7FIZ - chains C and A of the 7 polymer chains in the assembly; structure by electron microscopy, 3.28 A resolution.

== Chain C (and A) ==
Molecule: Lon protease
Source organism: Meiothermus taiwanensis
Notes: EC 3.4.21.53; chain A of this document is another copy of the same molecule, construct and numbering; everything in this record applies to it too
UniProtKB: A0A059VAZ3 (A0A059VAZ3_9DEIN); residue numbers follow UniProt; this construct covers 1-793
Sequence (806 residues; numbered 1 to 806; the number before each row is that of its first residue):
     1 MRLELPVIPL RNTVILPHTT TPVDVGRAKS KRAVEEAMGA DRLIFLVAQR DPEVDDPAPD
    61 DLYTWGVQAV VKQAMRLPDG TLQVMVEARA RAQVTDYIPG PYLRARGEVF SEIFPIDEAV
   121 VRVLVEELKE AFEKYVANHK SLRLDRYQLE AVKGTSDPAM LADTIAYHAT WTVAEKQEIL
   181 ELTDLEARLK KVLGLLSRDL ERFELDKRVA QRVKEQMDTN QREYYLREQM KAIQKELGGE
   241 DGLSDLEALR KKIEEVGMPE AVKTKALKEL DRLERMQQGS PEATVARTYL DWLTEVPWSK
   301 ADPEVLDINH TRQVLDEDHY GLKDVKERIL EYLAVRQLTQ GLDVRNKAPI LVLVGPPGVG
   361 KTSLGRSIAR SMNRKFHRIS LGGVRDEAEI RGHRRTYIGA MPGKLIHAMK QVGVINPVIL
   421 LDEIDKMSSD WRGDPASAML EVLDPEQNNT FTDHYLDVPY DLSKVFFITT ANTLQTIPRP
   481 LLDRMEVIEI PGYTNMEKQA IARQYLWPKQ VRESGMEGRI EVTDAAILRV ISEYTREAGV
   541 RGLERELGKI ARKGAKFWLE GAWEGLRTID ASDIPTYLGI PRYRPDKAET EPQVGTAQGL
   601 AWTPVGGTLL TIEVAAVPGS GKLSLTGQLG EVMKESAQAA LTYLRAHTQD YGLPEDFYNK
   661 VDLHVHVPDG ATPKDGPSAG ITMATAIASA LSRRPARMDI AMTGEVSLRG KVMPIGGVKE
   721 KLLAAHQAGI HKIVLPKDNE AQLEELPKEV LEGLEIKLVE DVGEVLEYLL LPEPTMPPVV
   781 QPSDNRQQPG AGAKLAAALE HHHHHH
Disordered / not traced: 1, 781-806
Construct notes: expression tag (794-806)
Residues lining bound ligands: ATP-gamma-S (AGS; phosphothiophosphoric acid-adenylate ester): Asp318, His319, Tyr320, Pro356, Pro357, Gly358, Val359, Gly360, Lys361, Thr362, Ser363, Asp422, Glu423, Tyr493, Ile501, Tyr505, Val540, Arg541, Glu544
What the authors report for this chain:
  - catalytic residues: Ser678 (citing earlier work)

== Interface between chain C and chain A ==
Contacting residue pairs (10; chain C residue first):
  Glu228(C) - Met217(A)
  Ala232(C) - Arg212(A)
  Ala232(C) - Val213(A)  hydrophobic
  Lys235(C) - Gln216(A)
  Glu236(C) - Arg208(A)  salt bridge
  Glu236(C) - Val209(A)
  Glu236(C) - Arg212(A)  salt bridge
  Gly239(C) - Arg208(A)
  Glu240(C) - Arg208(A)
  Glu240(C) - Arg212(A)  salt bridge
Interface residues without a listed pair, chain C (8 interface residues in all): Gln229, Tyr397
Interface residues without a listed pair, chain A (7 interface residues in all): Arg385

== Overview ==
8 residues of chain C and 7 residues of chain A are in contact, with 3 salt bridges. Polar contacts include
Glu236(C)-Arg208(A), Glu236(C)-Arg212(A) and Glu240(C)-Arg212(A). Ligands of chain C: ATP-gamma-S. From the
paper: the catalytic residue Ser678(C).
Both chains are Lon protease (Meiothermus taiwanensis). Entry 7FIZ (Processive cleavage of substrate at
individual proteolytic active sites of the Lon protease complex (conformation 3)) was determined by electron
microscopy, deposited together with 7EV4, 7EV6, 7FID and 7FIE.
